8HN9 - chains A and B of the 3 polymer chains in the assembly; structure by X-ray diffraction, 3.70 A resolution.

# Chain A (and B)
Molecule: NAD-dependent protein deacetylase sirtuin-3, mitochondrial
From: Homo sapiens
Notes: chain B of this document is another copy of the same molecule, construct and numbering; everything in this record applies to it too
UniProt: Q9NTG7 (SIR3_HUMAN); residues 122-395 here = UniProt positions 122-395
Amino-acid sequence (274 residues; each row starts with the number of its first residue):
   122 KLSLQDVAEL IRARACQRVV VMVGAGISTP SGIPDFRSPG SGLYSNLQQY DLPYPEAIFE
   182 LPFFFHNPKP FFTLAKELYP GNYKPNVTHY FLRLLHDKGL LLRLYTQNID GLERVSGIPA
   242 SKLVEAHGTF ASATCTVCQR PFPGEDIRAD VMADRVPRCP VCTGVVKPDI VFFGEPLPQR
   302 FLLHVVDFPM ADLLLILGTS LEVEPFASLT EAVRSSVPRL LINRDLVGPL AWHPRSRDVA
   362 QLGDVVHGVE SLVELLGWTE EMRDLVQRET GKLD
Not modelled in the structure: 122 (chain B: fully traced)
Ion coordination: Zn2+: Cys-280, Cys-283
From the paper describing this entry:
  - conformationally variable residues (loop rearrangement, side-chain flip): Asp-156, Phe-157, Arg-158, Val-324
  - binding site for imidazole: Phe-157, Phe-294, Val-324
  - mutagenesis - H248Y: abolished catalytic activity with CCNE2 peptide

# Interface between chain A and chain B
Contacting residue pairs (22):
  Pro-160(A) / Leu-347(B)
  Pro-160(A) / Ala-352(B)  hydrophobic
  Tyr-165(A) / Ala-352(B)
  Tyr-165(A) / Trp-353(B)  hydrogen bond (side chain-backbone)
  Leu-168(A) / Trp-353(B)  hydrophobic
  Gln-169(A) / Ala-352(B)
  Gln-169(A) / Trp-353(B)
  Asp-172(A) / His-354(B)
  Leu-173(A) / Trp-353(B)  hydrogen bond (backbone-side chain)
  Leu-173(A) / His-354(B)  hydrogen bond (backbone-side chain)
  Pro-174(A) / His-354(B)
  Tyr-175(A) / Trp-353(B)
  Pro-176(A) / Trp-353(B)  hydrophobic
  Ala-352(A) / Tyr-165(B)  hydrogen bond (backbone-side chain)
  Trp-353(A) / Ser-159(B)
  Trp-353(A) / Tyr-165(B)  hydrogen bond (backbone-side chain)
  Trp-353(A) / Gln-169(B)
  Trp-353(A) / Pro-176(B)  hydrophobic
  His-354(A) / Leu-173(B)  hydrogen bond (side chain-backbone)
  His-354(A) / Pro-174(B)  hydrogen bond (side chain-backbone)
  His-354(A) / Tyr-175(B)
  Pro-355(A) / Gln-169(B)
Other interface residues (no listed pair), chain A (14 interface residues in all): Glu-325
Other interface residues (no listed pair), chain B (14 interface residues in all): Arg-158, Gly-349, Pro-355

# In short
The chain A/chain B interface involves 14 residues from each chain; the contacts include 7 hydrogen bonds.
Polar pairs include Tyr-165(A)/Trp-353(B), Leu-173(A)/Trp-353(B) and Leu-173(A)/His-354(B). Cys-280(A) and
Cys-283(A) coordinate Zn2+. From the paper: a binding site for imidazole at Phe-157(A), Phe-294(A) and
Val-324(A); H248Y of chain A abolishes catalytic activity with CCNE2 peptide.
Both chains are NAD-dependent protein deacetylase sirtuin-3, mitochondrial (Homo sapiens). Entry 8HN9 (Human
SIRT3 Recognizing CCNE2K348la peptide) was determined by X-ray diffraction.
